PDB entry 3AHR | X-ray diffraction, 3.07 A resolution | chain A

# Chain A
Protein: ERO1-like protein alpha
Source organism: Homo sapiens
Notes: EC 1.8.4.-
UniProt: Q96HE7 (ERO1A_HUMAN); numbering as in UniProt (aligned over 22-468)
Chain sequence (465 residues; row label = number of the first residue in the row):
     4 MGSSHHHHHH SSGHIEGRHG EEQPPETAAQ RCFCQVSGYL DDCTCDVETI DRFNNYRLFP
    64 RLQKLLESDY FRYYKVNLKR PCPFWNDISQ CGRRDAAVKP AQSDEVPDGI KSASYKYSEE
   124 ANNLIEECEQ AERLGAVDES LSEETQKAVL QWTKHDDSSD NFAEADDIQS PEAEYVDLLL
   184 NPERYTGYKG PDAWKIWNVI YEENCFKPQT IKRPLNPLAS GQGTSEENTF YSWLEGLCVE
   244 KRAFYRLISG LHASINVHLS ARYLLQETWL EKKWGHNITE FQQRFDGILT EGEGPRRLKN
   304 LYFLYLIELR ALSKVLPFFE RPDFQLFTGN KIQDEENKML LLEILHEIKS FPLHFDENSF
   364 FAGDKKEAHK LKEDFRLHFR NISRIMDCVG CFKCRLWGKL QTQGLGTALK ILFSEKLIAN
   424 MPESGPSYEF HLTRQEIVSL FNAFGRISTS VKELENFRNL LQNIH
Disordered / not traced: 4-33, 95-130, 166-172, 212-238, 466-468
Sequence notes: expression tag (4-21); engineered mutation A99 (Cys in Q96HE7), A104 (Cys in Q96HE7), A166 (Cys in Q96HE7)
Disulfide bonds: C35-C48, C37-C46, C85-C391, C94-C131, C208-C241, C394-C397
Small-molecule neighbours: FAD (flavin-adenine dinucleotide): E186, R187, Y188, T189, G190, Y191, K192, A196, W197, I199, W200, Y204, Y248, S252, H255, A256, I258, N259, L262, R287, R300, M389, C397, G401
Swiss-Prot annotation at these positions:
  - binding site (FAD): R187, T189, W200, S252, H255, R287, R300
  - modified residue (Phosphoserine): S106, S143, S145
  - glycosylation (N-linked (GlcNAc...) asparagine): N280, N384
  - mutagenesis: C85 (C85A: Alters protein folding and stability. Loss of regulatory disulfide bond formation and increased activity towards P4HB; when associated with A-131; C85S: Induces a decrease in activity), C94 (C94S: Induces a decrease in activity towards thioredoxin. Loss of activity towards thioredoxin and loss of regulatory disulfide bond formation; when associated with A-99), C131 (C131A: Loss of regulatory disulfide bond formation and increased activity towards P4HB. Loss of regulatory disulfide bond formation and strongly increased activity towards P4HB ...), S145 (S145A: Abolishes phosphorylation. Does not affect interaction with ERP44; S145E: Phosphomimetic mutant. Does not affect interaction with ERP44. Shows two-fold increase in enzyme activity ...), C208 (C208A/S: No effect), C241 (C241A/S: No effect), N280 (N280A: No effect on activity), N384 (N384A: No effect on activity), C391 (C391A: Alters protein folding. Prevents formation of regulatory disulfide bond and down-regulation of activity. Decreases association with P4HB), C394 (C394A: Retains activity towards P4HB. Does not act as a dominant negative mutant. Induces defects in folding. Remains associated with P4HB), F395 (F395D: Increased catalytical activity), C397 (C397A: Acts as a dominant negative mutant; does not induce defects in folding; remains associated with P4HB)
What the authors report for this chain:
  - conformationally variable residues (order/disorder transition): D90 to C131
  - mutagenesis - C99A/C104A: abolished catalytic activity
  - catalytic residues: C394, C397 (proposed by the authors, not directly observed)
  - mutagenesis - C104A/C131A: increased catalytic activity on PDI
  - mutagenesis - R83A/R383A/R387A, R83D/R383D/R387D: decreased catalytic activity

# Overview
Ligands of chain A: flavin-adenine dinucleotide. Curated annotation (UniProt) lists 7 FAD-binding residues and
12 mutagenesis sites. The paper reports catalytic residues C394 and C397; R83A/R383A/R387A and
R83D/R383D/R387D reduce catalytic activity; 4 substitutions were tested in all.
Chain A is ERO1-like protein alpha (Homo sapiens); the structure, Inactive human Ero1, was determined by X-ray
diffraction together with 3AHQ from the same study.
